PDB entry 8THB | electron microscopy, 3.20 A resolution | chains A and B of the 5 polymer chains in the assembly

[Chain A]
Protein: ELG1 isoform 1
From: Saccharomyces cerevisiae
UniProtKB: A0A8H4F7G7 (A0A8H4F7G7_YEASX); numbering as in UniProt (aligned over 1-791)
Sequence (791 residues; row label = number of the first residue in the row):
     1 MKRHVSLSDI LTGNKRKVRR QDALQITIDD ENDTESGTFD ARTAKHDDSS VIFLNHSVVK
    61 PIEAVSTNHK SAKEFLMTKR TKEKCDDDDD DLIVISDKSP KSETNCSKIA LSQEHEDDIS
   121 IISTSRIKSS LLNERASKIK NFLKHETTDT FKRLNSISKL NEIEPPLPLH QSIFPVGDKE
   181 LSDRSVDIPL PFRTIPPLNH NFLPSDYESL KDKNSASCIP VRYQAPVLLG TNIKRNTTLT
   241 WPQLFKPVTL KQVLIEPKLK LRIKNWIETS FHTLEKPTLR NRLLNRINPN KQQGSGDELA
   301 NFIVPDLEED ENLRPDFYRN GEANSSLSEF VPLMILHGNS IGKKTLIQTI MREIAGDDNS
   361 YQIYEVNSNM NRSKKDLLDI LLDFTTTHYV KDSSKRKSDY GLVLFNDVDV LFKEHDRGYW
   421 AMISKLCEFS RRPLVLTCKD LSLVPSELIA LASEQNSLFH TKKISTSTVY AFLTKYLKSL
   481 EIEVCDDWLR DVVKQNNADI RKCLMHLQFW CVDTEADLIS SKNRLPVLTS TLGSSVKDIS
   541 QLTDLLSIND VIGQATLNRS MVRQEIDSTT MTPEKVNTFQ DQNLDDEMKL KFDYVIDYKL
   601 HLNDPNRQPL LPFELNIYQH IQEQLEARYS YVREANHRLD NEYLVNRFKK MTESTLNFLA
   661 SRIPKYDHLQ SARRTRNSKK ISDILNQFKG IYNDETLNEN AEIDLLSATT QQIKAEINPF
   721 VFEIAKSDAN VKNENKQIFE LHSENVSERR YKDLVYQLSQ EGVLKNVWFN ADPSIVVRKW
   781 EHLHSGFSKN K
Unresolved in the structure: 1-183, 279-328, 389-397, 664-698, 733-768, 782-791
Ligand contacts: ATP-gamma-S (AGS; phosphothiophosphoric acid-adenylate ester): P242, Q243, F245, K246, P247, Q252, V253, L254, S340, I341, G342, K343, K344, T345, N406, D407, K439, Y476, I500, R501, L504
From the paper describing this entry:
  - contacts within the chain: V227-E483 (hydrogen bond), L229-E481 (hydrogen bond), S530-S630, S535-D538 (hydrogen bond), S560-E614 (hydrogen bond), M561-E614 (hydrogen bond), L611-E614 (hydrogen bond)

[Chain B]
Protein: Replication factor C subunit 4
From: Saccharomyces cerevisiae
UniProtKB: P40339 (RFC4_YEAST); residues 1-323 here = UniProt positions 1-323
Sequence (323 residues; row label = number of the first residue in the row):
     1 MSKTLSLQLP WVEKYRPQVL SDIVGNKETI DRLQQIAKDG NMPHMIISGM PGIGKTTSVH
    61 CLAHELLGRS YADGVLELNA SDDRGIDVVR NQIKHFAQKK LHLPPGKHKI VILDEADSMT
   121 AGAQQALRRT MELYSNSTRF AFACNQSNKI IEPLQSRCAI LRYSKLSDED VLKRLLQIIK
   181 LEDVKYTNDG LEAIIFTAEG DMRQAINNLQ STVAGHGLVN ADNVFKIVDS PHPLIVKKML
   241 LASNLEDSIQ ILRTDLWKKG YSSIDIVTTS FRVTKNLAQV KESVRLEMIK EIGLTHMRIL
   301 EGVGTYLQLA SMLAKIHKLN NKA
Unresolved in the structure: 1-5
Curated features (UniProtKB/Swiss-Prot):
  - binding site (ATP): V12, V24, G49 to T57, N145, R203
Metal / ion sites: Mg2+ near T56 (its only coordinating residue here)
Ligand contacts:
  - ATP-gamma-S (AGS; phosphothiophosphoric acid-adenylate ester), molecule 1: V12, E13, Y15, R16, P17, D22, I23, V24, M50, P51, G52, I53, G54, K55, T56, T57, N145, L166, R174, M202, R203, I206
  - ATP-gamma-S (AGS), molecule 2: R128, R129, E132, R157

[How chain A and chain B interact]
Pairs across the interface (129):
  R193(A) - E246(B)
  I195(A) - Q250(B)
  P196(A) - Q250(B)  hydrogen bond (backbone-side chain)
  L198(A) - Q250(B)
  L198(A) - I251(B)  hydrophobic
  L198(A) - T254(B)
  L198(A) - D255(B)
  N199(A) - K238(B)  hydrogen bond (backbone-side chain)
  H200(A) - I235(B)
  H200(A) - K238(B)  hydrogen bond
  H200(A) - D255(B)  salt bridge
  F202(A) - L234(B)  hydrophobic
  F202(A) - I235(B)  hydrophobic
  P204(A) - D189(B)
  D206(A) - L234(B)
  Y207(A) - A221(B)  hydrophobic
  Y207(A) - D222(B)  hydrogen bond
  Y207(A) - F225(B)  hydrophobic
  Y207(A) - H232(B)  hydrogen bond
  Y207(A) - L234(B)  hydrophobic
  L210(A) - F196(B)
  L210(A) - F225(B)  hydrophobic
  L210(A) - P233(B)  hydrophobic
  L210(A) - L234(B)  hydrophobic
  K211(A) - E192(B)
  D212(A) - D168(B)
  D212(A) - N276(B)
  K213(A) - E282(B)  salt bridge
  K213(A) - R285(B)
  R222(A) - E28(B)  salt bridge
  P226(A) - R32(B)
  T237(A) - N41(B)  hydrogen bond (backbone-side chain)
  T238(A) - N41(B)
  T238(A) - H108(B)  hydrogen bond (backbone-side chain)
  T238(A) - R139(B)  hydrogen bond (backbone-side chain)
  L239(A) - N41(B)  hydrogen bond (backbone-side chain)
  L239(A) - N136(B)
  T240(A) - S135(B)
  T240(A) - R139(B)
  Q243(A) - E132(B)
  Q243(A) - S135(B)  hydrogen bond
  Q243(A) - N136(B)
  K344(A) - R129(B)
  K344(A) - L133(B)
  N367(A) - R129(B)
  N367(A) - L133(B)
  S368(A) - R90(B)  hydrogen bond (backbone-side chain)
  S368(A) - Q125(B)  hydrogen bond (side chain-backbone)
  S368(A) - A126(B)
  N369(A) - R90(B)
  N369(A) - K94(B)
  N369(A) - A126(B)
  N369(A) - T130(B)
  M370(A) - R90(B)  hydrogen bond (backbone-side chain)
  N371(A) - R90(B)  hydrogen bond
  N406(A) - R129(B)
  D407(A) - R128(B)  salt bridge
  D407(A) - R129(B)  salt bridge
  V410(A) - Q125(B)
  V410(A) - R128(B)
  F412(A) - I86(B)  hydrophobic
  F412(A) - R90(B)
  F412(A) - G122(B)
  H415(A) - I86(B)
  H415(A) - R90(B)
  D416(A) - R90(B)  salt bridge
  D499(A) - S156(B)  hydrogen bond
  R501(A) - S156(B)  hydrogen bond
  R501(A) - R157(B)
  K502(A) - E152(B)  salt bridge
  K502(A) - Q155(B)
  K502(A) - S156(B)
  K502(A) - I160(B)
  M505(A) - H44(B)
  M505(A) - R157(B)
  M505(A) - C158(B)
  M505(A) - A159(B)
  Q508(A) - N41(B)  hydrogen bond (side chain-backbone)
  Q508(A) - P43(B)
  F509(A) - T29(B)
  F509(A) - R32(B)
  F509(A) - L33(B)  hydrophobic
  F509(A) - I36(B)  hydrophobic
  F509(A) - L161(B)  hydrophobic
  W510(A) - R32(B)  hydrogen bond (backbone-side chain)
  V512(A) - R32(B)  hydrogen bond (backbone-side chain)
  D513(A) - Q35(B)  hydrogen bond (backbone-side chain)
  D513(A) - D39(B)
  T514(A) - D31(B)
  T514(A) - R32(B)
  A516(A) - R32(B)  hydrogen bond (backbone-side chain)
  D517(A) - E28(B)
  D517(A) - R32(B)  hydrogen bond (backbone-side chain)
  L518(A) - R32(B)
  I548(A) - K290(B)
  I548(A) - L294(B)  hydrophobic
  I552(A) - G293(B)
  I552(A) - L294(B)  hydrophobic
  A555(A) - E301(B)
  T556(A) - L300(B)
  R559(A) - L300(B)  hydrogen bond (side chain-backbone)
  R559(A) - E301(B)  salt bridge
  M561(A) - I264(B)  hydrophobic
  M561(A) - L300(B)  hydrophobic
  D567(A) - T120(B)
  D567(A) - A121(B)  hydrogen bond (side chain-backbone)
  T569(A) - T120(B)
  T569(A) - A121(B)  hydrogen bond (side chain-backbone)
  T569(A) - G122(B)  hydrogen bond (side chain-backbone)
  V595(A) - G122(B)
  L611(A) - Q146(B)
  P612(A) - M50(B)
  P612(A) - Q146(B)
  L615(A) - V267(B)  hydrophobic
  L615(A) - T268(B)
  L615(A) - F271(B)  hydrophobic
  L615(A) - H296(B)
  I617(A) - F271(B)  hydrophobic
  I617(A) - I289(B)  hydrophobic
  I617(A) - I292(B)
  I617(A) - G293(B)
  I617(A) - H296(B)
  H620(A) - F271(B)
  H620(A) - K275(B)
  H620(A) - I289(B)
  I621(A) - I289(B)  hydrophobic
  Q624(A) - E282(B)
  L625(A) - L286(B)  hydrophobic
  R628(A) - E282(B)
Interface residues without a listed pair, chain A (74 interface residues in all): E208, S209, E365, N497, H506, L545, V551, E565, S568, D593
Interface residues without a listed pair, chain B (80 interface residues in all): G106, S118, M119, A123, D247, Q279, E287, M297
Interface features reported in the paper:
  - residue pairs: P196(A)-Q250(B) (backbone contact), H200(A)-K238(B), Y207(A)-H232(B), T238(A)-H108(B) (hydrogen bond), L239(A)-N41(B) (hydrogen bond), D517(A)-R32(B) (hydrogen bond), D567(A)-A121(B) (hydrogen bond), T569(A)-T120(B)
  - interface residues, chain A: D206(A), Y207(A), L210(A)

[Summary]
The interface between chain A and chain B involves 74 residues on one side and 80 on the other; the contacts
include 26 hydrogen bonds and 8 salt bridges. Among the polar pairs are H200(A)-D255(B), K213(A)-E282(B) and
R222(A)-E28(B). The authors report a backbone contact between P196(A) and Q250(B); contacts between H200(A)
and K238(B), Y207(A) and H232(B) and T569(A) and T120(B); hydrogen bonds between T238(A) and H108(B), L239(A)
and N41(B) and D517(A) and R32(B) among others. From the paper: interface residues D206(A), Y207(A) and
L210(A); contacts within the chain involving V227(A), E483(A) and L229(A) among others.
Chain A is ELG1 isoform 1 and chain B is Replication factor C subunit 4, both from Saccharomyces cerevisiae;
the structure, Structure of the Saccharomyces cerevisiae PCNA clamp unloader Elg1-RFC complex, was determined
by electron microscopy together with 8THC and 8THD from the same study.
